PDB entry 1O0D | X-ray diffraction, 2.44 A resolution | chains H and D of the 3 polymer chains in the assembly

# Chain H
Molecule: Thrombin heavy chain
Organism: Homo sapiens
Notes: EC 3.4.21.5; fragment: heavy chain
UniProtKB: P00734 (THRB_HUMAN); the construct lacks a stretch of the UniProt sequence and is renumbered around it, so the offset changes along the chain: 16-36 = UniProt 364-384; 37-60 = UniProt 386-409; 61-77 = UniProt 419-435; 78-97 = UniProt 437-456; 7 more segments
Chain sequence (259 residues; row label = number of the first residue in the row; note: 3 numbers in that range are skipped by the numbering (no residue carries them; nothing is unmodelled there); a row labelled like 60A-60I holds insertion residues (60A, then the next letters in order)):
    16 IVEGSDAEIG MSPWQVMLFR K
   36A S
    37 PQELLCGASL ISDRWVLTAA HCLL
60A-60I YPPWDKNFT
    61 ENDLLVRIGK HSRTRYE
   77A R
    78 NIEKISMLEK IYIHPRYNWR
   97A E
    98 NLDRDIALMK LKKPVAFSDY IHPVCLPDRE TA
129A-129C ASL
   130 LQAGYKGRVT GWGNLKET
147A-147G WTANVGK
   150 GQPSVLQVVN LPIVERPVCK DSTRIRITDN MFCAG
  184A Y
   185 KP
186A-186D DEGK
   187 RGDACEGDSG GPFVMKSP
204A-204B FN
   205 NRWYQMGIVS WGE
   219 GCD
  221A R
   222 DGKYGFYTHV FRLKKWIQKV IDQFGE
Not modelled in the structure: 147A-147G, 246-247
Cystine bridges: Cys42-Cys58, Cys168-Cys182, Cys191-Cys220
Small-molecule neighbours: 163 ((2-{2-[(5-carbamimidoyl-1-methyl-1H-pyrrol-2-ylmethyl)-carbamoyl]-pyrrol-1-yl}- 1-cyclohexylmethyl-2-oxo-ethylamino)-acetic acid): His57, Tyr60A, Trp60D, Glu97A, Asn98, Leu99, Ile174, Asp189, Ala190, Cys191, Glu192, Ser195, Val213, Ser214, Trp215, Gly216, Glu217, Gly219, Cys220, Gly226
Curated features (UniProtKB/Swiss-Prot):
  - region: Ala183 to Val200 (High affinity receptor-binding region which is also known as the TP508 peptide)
  - active site (Charge relay system): His57, Asp102, Ser195
  - glycosylation: Asn60G (N-linked (GlcNAc...) (complex) asparagine)

# Chain D
Molecule: Decapeptide Hirudin Analogue
Chain sequence (11 residues; each row starts with the number of its first residue):
    55 XYEPIPEEFA Q
Modified residues: SIN (succinic acid) at position 55; Pro60 (4-hydroxyproline; HYP); Phe63 (4-sulfomethyl-l-phenylalanine; SMF); Ala64 (2-amino-3-cyclohexyl-propionic acid; ALC)

# Chain H / chain D interface
Pairs across the interface (24; chain H residue first):
  Phe34(H) - Tyr56(D)  hydrophobic
  Lys36(H) - Gln65(D)  hydrogen bond (side chain-backbone)
  Gln38(H) - Tyr56(D)
  Gln38(H) - Pro58(D)
  Gln38(H) - Ile59(D)  hydrogen bond (side chain-backbone)
  Gln38(H) - Ala64(D)
  Leu40(H) - Tyr56(D)
  Asn62(H) - Gln65(D)  hydrogen bond (side chain-backbone)
  Leu65(H) - Phe63(D)
  Arg67(H) - Ile59(D)
  Arg73(H) - SIN_55(D)
  Arg73(H) - Tyr56(D)  hydrogen bond
  Thr74(H) - SIN_55(D)
  Thr74(H) - Tyr56(D)
  Thr74(H) - Glu57(D)  hydrogen bond (backbone-backbone)
  Arg75(H) - Glu57(D)
  Tyr76(H) - Glu57(D)  hydrogen bond (backbone-side chain)
  Tyr76(H) - Pro60(D)
  Tyr76(H) - Phe63(D)
  Glu80(H) - Phe63(D)
  Lys81(H) - Phe63(D)
  Ile82(H) - Ile59(D)  hydrophobic
  Ile82(H) - Phe63(D)
  Met84(H) - Gln65(D)
Also at the interface, not in a pair above, chain H (17 interface residues in all): Glu39, Gln151

# Overview
Chain H and chain D form an interface of 17 and 9 residues respectively, with 6 hydrogen bonds. Polar contacts
include Lys36(H)-Gln65(D), Gln38(H)-Ile59(D) and Asn62(H)-Gln65(D). Ligands of chain H: compound 163. Curated
annotation (UniProt) lists 3 active-site residues on chain H.
Here chain H is Thrombin heavy chain (Homo sapiens) and chain D is Decapeptide Hirudin Analogue. Entry 1O0D
(Human Thrombin complexed with a d-Phe-Pro-Arg-type Inhibitor and a C-terminal Hirudin derived exo-site
inhibitor) was determined by X-ray diffraction together with 1NZQ from the same study.
